Entry 5TP9 (X-ray diffraction, 2.40 A resolution); this record covers chains A and B.

[Chain A]
Protein: Glutamate receptor ionotropic, NMDA 2A
Source organism: Homo sapiens
Notes: fragment: Ligand binding domain GT linker
UniProt: Q12879 (NMDE1_HUMAN), isoform Q12879-2; the construct has insertions or renumbered stretches relative to UniProt, so the offset changes along the chain: 3-141 = UniProt 401-539; 144-285 = UniProt 661-802
Chain sequence (285 residues; row label = number of the first residue in the row):
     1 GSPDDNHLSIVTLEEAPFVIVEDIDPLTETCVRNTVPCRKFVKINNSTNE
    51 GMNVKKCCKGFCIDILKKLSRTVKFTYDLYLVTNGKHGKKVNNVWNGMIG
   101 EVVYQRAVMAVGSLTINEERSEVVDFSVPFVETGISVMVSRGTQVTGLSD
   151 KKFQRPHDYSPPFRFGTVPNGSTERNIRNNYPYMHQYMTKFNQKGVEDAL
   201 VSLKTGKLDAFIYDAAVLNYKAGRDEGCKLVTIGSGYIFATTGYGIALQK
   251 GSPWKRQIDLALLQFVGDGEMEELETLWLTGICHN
Not modelled in the structure: 1-5, 26-28, 284-285
Differences from the reference sequence: expression tag (1-2); linker (142-143)
Swiss-Prot annotation at these positions:
  - binding site (L-glutamate): Ser113, Thr115, Arg120, Ser172, Thr173, Asp214
  - glycosylation (N-linked (GlcNAc...) asparagine): Asn45, Asn46, Asn170
Disulfide bonds: Cys31-Cys57, Cys38-Cys58, Cys228-Cys283
Ligand contacts:
  - 7H0 (7-{[5-chloro-3-(trifluoromethyl)-1H-pyrazol-1-yl]methyl}-N-ethyl-2-methyl-5-oxo-5H-[1,3]thiazolo[3,2-a]pyrimidine-3-carboxamide): Ile116, Val128, Pro129, Phe130, Val131, Glu132, Thr241, Thr242, Gly243, Leu262, Leu263, Val266, Met271
  - glutamic acid (GLU): His87, Ser113, Leu114, Thr115, Arg120, Gly171, Ser172, Thr173, Tyr213, Asp214, Tyr244
From the paper describing this entry:
  - binding site for 7H0: Pro129, Glu132

[Chain B]
Protein: Glutamate receptor ionotropic, NMDA 1
Source organism: Homo sapiens
Notes: fragment: GT linker
UniProt: Q05586 (NMDZ1_HUMAN), isoform Q05586-5; the construct has insertions or renumbered stretches relative to UniProt, so the offset changes along the chain: 3-153 = UniProt 415-565; 156-293 = UniProt 684-821
Chain sequence (293 residues; row label = number of the first residue in the row):
     1 GSMSTRLKIVTIHQEPFVYVKPTLSDGTCKEEFTVNGDPVKKVICTGPND
    51 TSPGSPRHTVPQCCYGFCIDLLIKLARTMNFTYEVHLVADGKFGTQERVN
   101 NSNKKEWNGMMGELLSGQADMIVAPLTINNERAQYIEFSKPFKYQGLTIL
   151 VKKGTRITGINDPRLRNPSDKFIYATVKQSSVDIYFRRQVELSTMYRHME
   201 KHNYESAAEAIQAVRDNKLHAFIWDSAVLEFEASQKCDLVTTGELFFRSG
   251 FGIGMRKDSPWKQNVSLSILKSHENGFMEDLDKTWVRYQECDS
Not modelled in the structure: 1-2, 100-102, 290-293
Differences from the reference sequence: expression tag (1-2); linker (154-155)
Disulfide bonds: Cys29-Cys63, Cys45-Cys64
Ligand contacts:
  - 7H0 (7-{[5-chloro-3-(trifluoromethyl)-1H-pyrazol-1-yl]methyl}-N-ethyl-2-methyl-5-oxo-5H-[1,3]thiazolo[3,2-a]pyrimidine-3-carboxamide): Lys140, Pro141, Lys143, Tyr144, Arg248, Ser249, Gly250, Leu270, His273
  - Ca2+ (CA): Leu7, Pro260, Trp261
  - glycine (GLY): Phe93, Pro125, Leu126, Thr127, Arg132, Ser180, Ser181, Trp224, Asp225, Phe251

[Interface between chain A and chain B]
Residue-residue contacts (35; chain A residue first):
  Ile116(A) with Leu270(B), hydrophobic
  Asn117(A) with Leu270(B); Glu274(B)
  Glu118(A) with Leu267(B); Leu270(B); Lys271(B), salt bridge; Glu274(B), hydrogen bond (backbone-side chain)
  Ser121(A) with Gln263(B), hydrogen bond (backbone-side chain); Leu267(B); Leu270(B)
  Phe126(A) with Lys140(B), hydrogen bond (backbone-side chain)
  Ser127(A) with Lys140(B), hydrogen bond (backbone-side chain)
  Pro129(A) with Pro141(B)
  Glu132(A) with Tyr144(B); Arg248(B), salt bridge
  Asn176(A) with Glu274(B), hydrogen bond (side chain-backbone)
  Asn180(A) with Glu274(B), hydrogen bond (side chain-backbone); Asn275(B)
  Tyr237(A) with Glu279(B), hydrogen bond; Arg287(B), hydrogen bond
  Phe239(A) with Glu279(B)
  Ala240(A) with His273(B)
  Thr241(A) with His273(B), hydrogen bond (backbone-side chain)
  Lys250(A) with Gln263(B)
  Arg256(A) with Gln134(B), hydrogen bond (side chain-backbone); Lys257(B)
  Leu260(A) with Asn130(B), hydrogen bond (backbone-side chain); Ala133(B), hydrophobic; Gln134(B)
  Leu263(A) with Ile128(B), hydrophobic; Ala133(B), hydrophobic
  Val266(A) with Arg248(B)
  Gly267(A) with Tyr185(B), hydrogen bond (backbone-side chain); Gln189(B), hydrogen bond (backbone-side chain)
  Asp268(A) with Arg188(B), salt bridge
Other interface residues (no listed pair), chain A (24 interface residues in all): Glu122, Lys255, Gln264
Other interface residues (no listed pair), chain B (23 interface residues in all): Asn129, Glu137

[Summary]
The interface between chain A and chain B involves 24 residues on one side and 23 on the other; the contacts
include 13 hydrogen bonds and 3 salt bridges. Polar contacts include Glu118(A)-Lys271(B), Glu132(A)-Arg248(B)
and Asp268(A)-Arg188(B). The paper reports a binding site for 7H0 at Pro129(A) and Glu132(A).
Chain A is Glutamate receptor ionotropic, NMDA 2A and chain B is Glutamate receptor ionotropic, NMDA 1, both
from Homo sapiens; the structure, Structure of the human GluN1/GluN2A LBD in complex with compound 2
(GNE9178), was determined by X-ray diffraction (same publication as 5TPA).
